Entry 2GKE (X-ray diffraction, 1.35 A resolution); this record covers chain A.

[Chain A]
Name: Diaminopimelate epimerase
From: Haemophilus influenzae
Notes: EC 5.1.1.7
UniProt: P44859 (DAPF_HAEIN); residue numbers follow UniProt; this construct covers 1-274
Sequence (274 residues; numbered 1 to 274; the number before each row is that of its first residue):
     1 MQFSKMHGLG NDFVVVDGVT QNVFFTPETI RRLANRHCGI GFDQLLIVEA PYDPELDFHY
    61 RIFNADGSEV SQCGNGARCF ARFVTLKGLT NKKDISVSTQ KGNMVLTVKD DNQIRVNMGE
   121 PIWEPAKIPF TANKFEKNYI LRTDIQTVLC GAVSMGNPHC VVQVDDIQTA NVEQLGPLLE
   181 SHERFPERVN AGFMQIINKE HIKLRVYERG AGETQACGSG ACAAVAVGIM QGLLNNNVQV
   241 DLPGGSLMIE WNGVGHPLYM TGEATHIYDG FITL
Curated features (UniProtKB/Swiss-Prot):
  - active site: Cys-73 (Proton donor), Cys-217 (Proton acceptor)
  - binding site (substrate): Asn-11, Gln-44, Asn-64, Gly-74, Asn-75, Asn-157, Asn-190, Glu-208, Arg-209, Gly-218, Ser-219
  - site: His-159 (Could be important to modulate the pK values of the two catalytic cysteine residues), Glu-208 (Could be important to modulate the pK values of the two catalytic cysteine residues), Tyr-268 (Important for dimerization)
Covalent attachments: (2S,6S)-2,6-diamino-2-methylheptanedioic acid (ZDP) linked to Cys-73
Residues lining bound ligands: ZDP ((2S,6S)-2,6-diamino-2-methylheptanedioic acid): Asn-11, Phe-13, Gln-44, Asn-64, Val-70, Gln-72, Gly-74, Asn-75, Gly-76, Asn-157, Asn-190, Glu-208, Arg-209, Ala-216, Cys-217, Gly-218, Ser-219
Reported in the primary citation:
  - binding site for ZDP: Asn-11, Phe-13, Gln-44, Asn-64, Val-70, Cys-73, Gly-74, Asn-75, Asn-157, Asn-190, Glu-208, Arg-209, Cys-217, Gly-218, Ser-219
  - catalytic residues: Cys-73, Cys-217
  - conformationally variable residues (loop rearrangement): Gly-74, Asn-75, Gly-76
  - contacts within the chain: Cys-73/Gly-76 (hydrogen bond), Asn-157/His-159 (hydrogen bond), His-159/Ser-219 (hydrogen bond), Gln-44/Glu-208 (hydrogen bond), Cys-217/Gly-220 (hydrogen bond)
  - specificity-determining residues: Asn-64, Asn-157

[Summary]
Covalently linked compound ZDP: at Cys-73. From UniProt: active-site residues Cys-73 and Cys-217 and 11
substrate-binding residues. From the paper: catalytic residues Cys-73 and Cys-217; a binding site for ZDP at
Asn-11, Phe-13 and Gln-44 among others.
Chain A is Diaminopimelate epimerase (Haemophilus influenzae); the structure, Crystal structure of
diaminopimelate epimerase in complex with an irreversible inhibitor LL-AziDAP, was determined by X-ray
diffraction together with 2GKJ from the same study.
